PDB entry 7YOU | electron microscopy, 3.41 A resolution | chains A and E of the 5 polymer chains in the assembly

== Chain A ==
Name: RNA-directed RNA polymerase L
Organism: Avian orthoavulavirus 1
Notes: EC 2.7.7.48, 3.6.1.-, 2.7.7.88, 2.1.1.-
UniProtKB: A0A0S2UX53 (A0A0S2UX53_9MONO); residue numbers follow UniProt; this construct covers 1-2204
Amino-acid sequence (2211 residues; numbered 1 to 2211; the number before each row is that of its first residue):
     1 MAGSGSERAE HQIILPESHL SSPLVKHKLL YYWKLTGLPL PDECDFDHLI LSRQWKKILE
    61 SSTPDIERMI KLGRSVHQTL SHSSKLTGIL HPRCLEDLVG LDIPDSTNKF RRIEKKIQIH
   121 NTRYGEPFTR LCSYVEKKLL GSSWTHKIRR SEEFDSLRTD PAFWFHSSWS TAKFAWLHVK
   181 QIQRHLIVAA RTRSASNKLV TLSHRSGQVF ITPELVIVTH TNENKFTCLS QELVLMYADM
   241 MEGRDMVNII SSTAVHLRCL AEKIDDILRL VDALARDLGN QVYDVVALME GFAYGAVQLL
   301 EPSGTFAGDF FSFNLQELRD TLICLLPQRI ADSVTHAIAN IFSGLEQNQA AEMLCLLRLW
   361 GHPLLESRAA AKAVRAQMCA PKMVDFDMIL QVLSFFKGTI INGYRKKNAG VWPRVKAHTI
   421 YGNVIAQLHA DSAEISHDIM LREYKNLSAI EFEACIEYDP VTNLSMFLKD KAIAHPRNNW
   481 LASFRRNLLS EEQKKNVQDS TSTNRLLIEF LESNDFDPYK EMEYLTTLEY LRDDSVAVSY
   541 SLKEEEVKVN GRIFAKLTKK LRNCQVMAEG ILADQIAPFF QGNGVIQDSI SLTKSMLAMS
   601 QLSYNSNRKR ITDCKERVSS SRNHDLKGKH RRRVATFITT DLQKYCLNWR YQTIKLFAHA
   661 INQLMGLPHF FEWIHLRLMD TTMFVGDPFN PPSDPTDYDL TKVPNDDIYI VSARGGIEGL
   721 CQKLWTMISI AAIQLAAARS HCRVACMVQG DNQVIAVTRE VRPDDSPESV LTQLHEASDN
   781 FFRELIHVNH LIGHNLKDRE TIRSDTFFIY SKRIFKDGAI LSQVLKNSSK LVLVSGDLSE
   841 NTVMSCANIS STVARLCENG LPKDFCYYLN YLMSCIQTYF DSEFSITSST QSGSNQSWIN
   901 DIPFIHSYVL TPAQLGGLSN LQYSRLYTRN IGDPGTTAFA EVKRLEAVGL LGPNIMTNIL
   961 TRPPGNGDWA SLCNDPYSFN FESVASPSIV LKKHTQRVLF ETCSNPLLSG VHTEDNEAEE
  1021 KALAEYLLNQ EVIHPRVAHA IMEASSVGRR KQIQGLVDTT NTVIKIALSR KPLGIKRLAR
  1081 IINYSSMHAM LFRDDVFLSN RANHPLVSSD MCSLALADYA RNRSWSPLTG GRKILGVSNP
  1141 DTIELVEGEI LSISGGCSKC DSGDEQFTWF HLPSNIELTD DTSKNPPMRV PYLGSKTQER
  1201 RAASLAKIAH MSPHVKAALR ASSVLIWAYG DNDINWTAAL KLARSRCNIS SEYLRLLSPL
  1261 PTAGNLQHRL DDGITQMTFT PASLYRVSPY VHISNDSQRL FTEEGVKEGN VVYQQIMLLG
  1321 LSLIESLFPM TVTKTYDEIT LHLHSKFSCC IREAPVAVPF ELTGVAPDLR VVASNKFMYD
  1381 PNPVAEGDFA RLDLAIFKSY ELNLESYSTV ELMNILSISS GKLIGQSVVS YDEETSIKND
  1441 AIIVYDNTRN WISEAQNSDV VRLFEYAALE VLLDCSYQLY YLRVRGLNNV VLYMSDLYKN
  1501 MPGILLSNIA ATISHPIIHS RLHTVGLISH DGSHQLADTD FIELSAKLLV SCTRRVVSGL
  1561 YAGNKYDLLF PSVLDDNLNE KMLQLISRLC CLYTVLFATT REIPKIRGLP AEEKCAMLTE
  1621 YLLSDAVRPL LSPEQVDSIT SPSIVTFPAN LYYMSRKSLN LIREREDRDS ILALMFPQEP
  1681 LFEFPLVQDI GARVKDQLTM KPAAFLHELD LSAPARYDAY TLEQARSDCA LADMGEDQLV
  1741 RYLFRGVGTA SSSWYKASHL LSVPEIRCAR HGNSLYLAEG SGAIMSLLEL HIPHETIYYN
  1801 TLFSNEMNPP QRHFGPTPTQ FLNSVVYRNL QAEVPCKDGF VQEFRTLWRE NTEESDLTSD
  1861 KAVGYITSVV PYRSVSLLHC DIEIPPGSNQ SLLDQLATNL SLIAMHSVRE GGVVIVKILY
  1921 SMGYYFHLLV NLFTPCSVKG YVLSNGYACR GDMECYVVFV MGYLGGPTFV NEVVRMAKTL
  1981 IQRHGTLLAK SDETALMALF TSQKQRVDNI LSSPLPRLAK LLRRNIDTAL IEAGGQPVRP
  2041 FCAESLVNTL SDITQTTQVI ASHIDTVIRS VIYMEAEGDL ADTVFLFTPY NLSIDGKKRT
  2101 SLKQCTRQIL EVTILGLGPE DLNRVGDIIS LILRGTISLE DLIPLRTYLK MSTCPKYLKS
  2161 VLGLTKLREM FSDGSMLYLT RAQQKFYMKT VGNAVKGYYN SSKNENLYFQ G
Disordered / not traced: 1-7, 545-552, 584-586, 611-628, 890-893, 1269-1276, 1305-1309, 1432-1441, 1459-1460, 1574-1578, 1598-1600, 1626-1633, 1642-1644, 1677-1695, 1719-1736, 2049-2052, 2077-2093, 2202-2211
Differences from the reference sequence: expression tag (2205-2211)
Disulfide bonds: Cys-1112/Cys-1350, Cys-1157/Cys-1160
From the paper describing this entry:
  - conformationally variable residues (loop rearrangement): Phe-1279
  - mutagenesis - R552A, I553A, Y645A, D751A, N752A: decreased catalytic activity
  - mutagenesis - D641A, E718A: unchanged catalytic activity
  - catalytic residues: Gly-750 to Asn-752

== Chain E ==
Name: NDV P protein
Organism: Avian orthoavulavirus 1
UniProtKB: A0A0S2UXI9 (A0A0S2UXI9_9MONO); residue numbers follow UniProt; this construct covers 1-399
Amino-acid sequence (399 residues; row label = number of the first residue in the row):
     1 MATFTDAEID ELFETSGTVI DSIITAQGKP VETVGRSAIP QGKTKALSLA WEKHGNTNTP
    61 AAQESAGEQD QHGQNQASNS NRATPEEGPH SSQAQAATQP QEDANESQLK TGASSSLLSM
   121 LDKLSNKSSN AKKGPPQSPP QQALHSKGSP AVEQTQHGAN QGRAQQETGH QAAPSPGPPG
   181 TGVNIAFPGQ RGVSPQSVGA TQPAPQSGQN QGSTPASADH VQPPVDFVQA MMSMMEAISQ
   241 RVSKIDYQLD LVLKQTSSIP TMRSEIQQLK TSVAVMEANL GMMKILDPGC ANVSSLSDLR
   301 AVAKSHPVLI AGPGDPSPYV TQGGEIALNK LSQPVPHPSD LIKHATSGGP DIGIERDTVR
   361 ALILSRPMHP SSSSKLLSKL DSAGSVEEIR KIKRLALNG
Disordered / not traced: 1-273, 344-349

== Interface between chain A and chain E ==
Residue-residue contacts - 50 pairs, chain A then chain E:
  Leu-299(A) / Ala-361(E)
  Leu-299(A) / Leu-362(E)
  Leu-299(A) / Ser-365(E)
  Leu-299(A) / Arg-366(E)  hydrogen bond (backbone-side chain)
  Glu-301(A) / Arg-366(E)  hydrogen bond (backbone-side chain)
  Ser-303(A) / Arg-366(E)
  Gly-304(A) / Leu-397(E)
  Phe-311(A) / Thr-358(E)
  Phe-311(A) / Ala-361(E)  hydrophobic
  Ser-312(A) / Thr-358(E)
  Leu-315(A) / Ile-354(E)  hydrophobic
  Leu-315(A) / Asp-357(E)
  Gln-316(A) / Asp-351(E)  hydrogen bond
  Arg-319(A) / Asp-351(E)  salt bridge
  Arg-319(A) / Ile-354(E)
  His-336(A) / Asp-357(E)  salt bridge
  His-336(A) / Arg-360(E)  hydrogen bond
  Ala-339(A) / Asp-357(E)
  Asn-340(A) / Arg-360(E)
  Ser-343(A) / Ala-361(E)
  Ser-343(A) / Leu-364(E)
  Gly-344(A) / Leu-364(E)
  Gln-377(A) / Leu-331(E)
  Gln-377(A) / Gln-333(E)
  Ala-380(A) / Gln-333(E)
  Pro-381(A) / Tyr-319(E)
  Pro-381(A) / Gln-333(E)
  Pro-381(A) / Pro-334(E)
  Lys-382(A) / Leu-331(E)  hydrogen bond (side chain-backbone)
  Lys-382(A) / Ser-332(E)
  Lys-382(A) / Pro-334(E)
  Met-383(A) / Ile-285(E)  hydrophobic
  Met-383(A) / Val-308(E)  hydrophobic
  Met-383(A) / Ile-326(E)  hydrophobic
  Met-383(A) / Leu-328(E)  hydrophobic
  Met-383(A) / Ser-332(E)  hydrogen bond (backbone-backbone)
  Gln-643(A) / Leu-331(E)
  Asn-648(A) / Leu-331(E)
  Asn-648(A) / Gln-333(E)
  Gln-652(A) / Ala-311(E)
  Arg-714(A) / Pro-313(E)  hydrogen bond (side chain-backbone)
  His-790(A) / Asp-287(E)  salt bridge
  His-790(A) / Asn-329(E)
  His-790(A) / Lys-330(E)
  His-790(A) / Ser-332(E)  hydrogen bond (backbone-side chain)
  Gly-793(A) / Leu-331(E)
  Gly-793(A) / Ser-332(E)
  Asn-795(A) / Lys-330(E)
  Asn-795(A) / Leu-331(E)
  Asp-798(A) / Lys-330(E)  salt bridge
Also at the interface, not in a pair above, chain A (32 interface residues in all): Leu-300, Pro-302, Ala-307, Gly-308, His-794
Also at the interface, not in a pair above, chain E (27 interface residues in all): Gly-289, Gly-312

== In short ==
32 residues of chain A and 27 residues of chain E are in contact; the contacts include 8 hydrogen bonds and 4
salt bridges. Polar pairs include Arg-319(A)/Asp-351(E), His-336(A)/Asp-357(E) and His-790(A)/Asp-287(E). The
paper reports the catalytic residue Gly-750(A); R552A, I553A and Y645A of chain A, among others, reduce
catalytic activity; 7 substitutions were tested in all.
Here chain A is RNA-directed RNA polymerase L and chain E is NDV P protein, both from Avian orthoavulavirus 1.
Entry 7YOU (Cryo-EM structure of RNA polymerase in complex with P protein tetramer of Newcastle disease virus)
was determined by electron microscopy, deposited together with 7YOT and 7YOV.
